PDB entry 7VLF | X-ray diffraction, 2.40 A resolution | chains A and D of the 8 polymer chains in the assembly

[Chain A]
Name: Extracellular A1 globin
Source organism: Lamellibrachia satsuma
UniProt: S0BBU7 (S0BBU7_LAMSA); residues 1-146 here correspond to UniProt positions 20-165 (UniProt number = residue number + 19)
Chain sequence (146 residues; numbered 1 to 146; the number before each row is that of its first residue):
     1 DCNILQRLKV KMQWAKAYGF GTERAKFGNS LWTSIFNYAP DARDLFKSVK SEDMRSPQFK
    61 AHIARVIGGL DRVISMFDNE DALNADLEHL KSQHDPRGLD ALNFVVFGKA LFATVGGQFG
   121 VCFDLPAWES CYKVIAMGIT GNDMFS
Cystine bridges: C2-C131
Metal / ion sites: heme Fe near H94 (its only coordinating residue here)
Small-molecule neighbours: heme (HEM): L45, F46, S48, V49, H62, R65, V66, G69, L70, L90, H94, R97, L99, N103, F104, F107, I135, I139
What the authors report for this chain:
  - conformationally variable residues (helix shift): M12

[Chain D]
Name: Extracellular B1 globin
Source organism: Lamellibrachia satsuma
UniProt: S0BAP9 (S0BAP9_LAMSA); residues 1-149 here correspond to UniProt positions 20-168 (UniProt number = residue number + 19)
Chain sequence (149 residues; row label = number of the first residue in the row):
     1 SEFCSEADAT IVIKQWNQIY NAGIGAKSRW TMGNEIFSSL FKLKPESEVL FNNVNVANMS
    61 SGAFHAHTVR VLSGLDMGIN YLNDAGTLTS LTAHLAAQHV ARTGLKAVYF DAMGKVLMTV
   121 LPSLIDNFNP DAWRNCLLPL KNAIAKGLP
Cystine bridges: C4-C136
Covalent attachments: glycan linked to N58
Metal / ion sites: heme Fe: H99 (together with oxygen molecule)
Small-molecule neighbours:
  - heme (HEM): S47, L50, F51, N53, V54, H67, R70, V71, G74, L75, L95, Q98, H99, R102, L105, Y109, F110, M113, I144
  - heme / oxygen molecule: F37, S47, L50, F51, N53, V54, H67, R70, V71, G74, L75, L95, Q98, H99, R102, L105, Y109, F110, M113, I144
  - oxygen molecule (OXY): F37, F51, H67, V71, H99

[Interface between chain A and chain D]
Contacting residue pairs (47; chain A residue first):
  K11(A) - A22(D)
  K11(A) - I24(D)  hydrogen bond (side chain-backbone)
  K11(A) - G25(D)
  W14(A) - A22(D)
  A15(A) - A22(D)  hydrophobic
  A15(A) - G23(D)
  F20(A) - N17(D)
  F20(A) - N80(D)
  G21(A) - N80(D)  hydrogen bond (backbone-side chain)
  R24(A) - D76(D)  salt bridge
  R24(A) - N80(D)
  A25(A) - Y81(D)
  P57(A) - G86(D)
  P57(A) - S90(D)  hydrogen bond (backbone-side chain)
  Q58(A) - S90(D)
  K60(A) - D84(D)  salt bridge
  K60(A) - T87(D)  hydrogen bond
  A61(A) - T87(D)
  A61(A) - S90(D)
  A61(A) - L91(D)  hydrophobic
  A64(A) - M77(D)  hydrophobic
  A64(A) - Y81(D)
  R65(A) - M77(D)
  R65(A) - L91(D)
  R65(A) - H94(D)
  G68(A) - S73(D)  hydrogen bond (backbone-side chain)
  D71(A) - A22(D)
  R72(A) - V69(D)
  R72(A) - R70(D)
  R72(A) - S73(D)
  S75(A) - A22(D)
  S75(A) - R29(D)
  M76(A) - W30(D)  hydrophobic
  M76(A) - V69(D)  hydrophobic
  D78(A) - G25(D)
  D78(A) - A26(D)  hydrogen bond (side chain-backbone)
  D81(A) - G62(D)
  A82(A) - W30(D)  hydrophobic
  A82(A) - G62(D)
  A82(A) - H65(D)
  A82(A) - A66(D)
  A85(A) - G62(D)
  A85(A) - A63(D)  hydrophobic
  A85(A) - A66(D)  hydrophobic
  D86(A) - A66(D)
  D86(A) - R70(D)  salt bridge
  H89(A) - R70(D)  hydrogen bond
Interface residues without a listed pair, chain A (27 interface residues in all): T22, G69, N79
Interface residues without a listed pair, chain D (28 interface residues in all): I13, N21, N83

[In short]
27 residues of chain A and 28 residues of chain D are in contact, with 7 hydrogen bonds and 3 salt bridges.
Among the polar pairs are R24(A)-D76(D), K60(A)-D84(D) and D86(A)-R70(D). Heme is bound between chain A and
chain D. Chain D binds oxygen molecule and heme / oxygen molecule. From the paper: conformational variability
at M12(A).
Here chain A is Extracellular A1 globin and chain D is Extracellular B1 globin, both from Lamellibrachia
satsuma. Entry 7VLF (Oxy-deoxy intermediate of V2 hemoglobin at 26% oxygen saturation) was determined by X-ray
diffraction together with 7VLC, 7VLD and 7VLE from the same study.
